Entry 1F5B (X-ray diffraction, 1.62 A resolution); this record covers chain A.

== Chain A ==
Protein: Ferredoxin 1
From: Azotobacter vinelandii
Reference sequence: P00214 (FER1_AZOVI); residues 1-106 here = UniProt positions 1-106
Sequence (106 residues; row label = number of the first residue in the row):
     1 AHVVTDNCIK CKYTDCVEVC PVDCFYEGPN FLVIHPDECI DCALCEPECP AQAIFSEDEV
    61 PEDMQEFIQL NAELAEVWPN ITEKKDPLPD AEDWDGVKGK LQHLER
Sequence notes: engineered mutation H2 (Phe in P00214)
Metal / ion sites: 3Fe-4S cluster Fe: C8, C16, C49; 4Fe-4S cluster Fe: C20, C39, C42, C45
Ligand contacts:
  - 3Fe-4S cluster (F3S): V4, C8, C11, K12, Y13, T14, D15, C16, L32, C49, P50, A51, I54
  - 4Fe-4S cluster (SF4): H2, V19, C20, P21, V22, C24, F25, I34, C39, I40, D41, C42, A43, L44, C45

== Summary ==
Bound to chain A: 3Fe-4S cluster and 4Fe-4S cluster. The 3Fe-4S cluster Fe site is built by C8, C16 and C49.
The 4Fe-4S cluster Fe site is built by C20, C39, C42 and C45.
Chain A is Ferredoxin 1 (Azotobacter vinelandii); the structure, Crystal structure of F2H ferredoxin 1 mutant
from azotobacter vinelandii at 1.75 angstrom resolution, was determined by X-ray diffraction together with
1F5C from the same study.
